Entry 6RNY (electron microscopy, 3.90 A resolution); this record covers chains G and I of the 18 polymer chains in the assembly.

Chain G:
Molecule: Histone H2A type 1
From: Homo sapiens
UniProtKB: P0C0S8 (H2A1_HUMAN); residues 0-129 here correspond to UniProt positions 1-130 (UniProt number = residue number + 1)
Chain sequence (130 residues; row label = number of the first residue in the row; numbering starts at 0):
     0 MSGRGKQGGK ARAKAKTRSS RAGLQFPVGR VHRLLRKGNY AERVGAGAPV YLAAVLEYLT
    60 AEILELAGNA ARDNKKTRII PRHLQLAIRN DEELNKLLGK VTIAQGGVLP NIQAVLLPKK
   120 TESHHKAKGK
Unresolved in the structure: 0-8, 119-129

Chain I:
Molecule: 128-nt DNA strand
Sequence (128 nucleotides; row label = number of the first residue in the row; numbers below 1 keep their minus sign (DG-56 is residue -56)):
   -56 GCGAAATTCC ATGACACTAC CTTCCCAGGA AACAGGTTTC ACCAGCCAGG CCTTGAATGC
     4 AATTGTCTTA CTAGGAATAT TTGGACTTCC CCACCTACCA TTCAGGTAAC TTGATACAAA
    64 CACAGCCC
Metal / ion sites: Mg2+: DC-40 (shared with 2 residues of chain O; 1 residue of chain T)

How chain G and chain I interact:
Pairs across the interface (19):
  Lys9(G) - DT44(I)  sugar contact
  Ala10(G) - DT45(I)  phosphate contact
  Arg11(G) - DT44(I)  hydrogen bond to the base
  Arg11(G) - DT45(I)  hydrogen bond to the sugar
  Ala14(G) - DC46(I)  sugar contact
  Thr16(G) - DA47(I)  phosphate contact
  Arg29(G) - DG49(I)  salt bridge to the phosphate
  Arg35(G) - DT39(I)  salt bridge to the phosphate
  Arg42(G) - DC37(I)  base contact
  Arg42(G) - DC38(I)  hydrogen bond to the sugar
  Val43(G) - DC38(I)  sugar contact
  Val43(G) - DT39(I)  hydrogen bond to the phosphate
  Gly44(G) - DC38(I)  phosphate contact
  Ala45(G) - DC38(I)  hydrogen bond to the phosphate
  Lys75(G) - DA59(I)  phosphate contact
  Thr76(G) - DT58(I)  hydrogen bond to the phosphate
  Thr76(G) - DA59(I)  phosphate contact
  Arg77(G) - DT58(I)  hydrogen bond to the phosphate
  Arg77(G) - DA59(I)  salt bridge to the phosphate
Also at the interface, not in a pair above, chain G (18 interface residues in all): Lys13, His31, Glu41, Gly46
Also at the interface, not in a pair above, chain I (11 interface residues in all): DG48

In short:
18 residues of chain G and 11 residues of chain I are in contact; the contacts include 7 hydrogen bonds and 3
salt bridges. Among the polar pairs are Arg11(G)-DT44(I), Arg11(G)-DT45(I) and Arg42(G)-DC38(I).
Here chain G is Histone H2A type 1 (Homo sapiens) and chain I is a 128-nt DNA strand. Entry 6RNY (PFV intasome
- nucleosome strand transfer complex) was determined by electron microscopy (same publication as 6R0C).
